PDB entry 8EHI | electron microscopy, 5.50 A resolution (low resolution: residue-level contacts below are approximate; hydrogen-bond / salt-bridge calls are withheld) | chains B and I of the 8 polymer chains in the assembly

Chain B:
Molecule: template DNA
Sequence (32 nucleotides; row label = number of the first residue in the row):
     1 CTCTGAATCTCTTCCAGCACACATCAGGACGC
Disordered / not traced: 1, 32

Chain I:
Name: DNA-directed RNA polymerase subunit beta
From: Escherichia coli
Notes: EC 2.7.7.6
UniProt: P0A8V4 (RPOB_ECO57); residues 1-1342 here = UniProt positions 1-1342
Chain sequence (1342 residues; each row starts with the number of its first residue):
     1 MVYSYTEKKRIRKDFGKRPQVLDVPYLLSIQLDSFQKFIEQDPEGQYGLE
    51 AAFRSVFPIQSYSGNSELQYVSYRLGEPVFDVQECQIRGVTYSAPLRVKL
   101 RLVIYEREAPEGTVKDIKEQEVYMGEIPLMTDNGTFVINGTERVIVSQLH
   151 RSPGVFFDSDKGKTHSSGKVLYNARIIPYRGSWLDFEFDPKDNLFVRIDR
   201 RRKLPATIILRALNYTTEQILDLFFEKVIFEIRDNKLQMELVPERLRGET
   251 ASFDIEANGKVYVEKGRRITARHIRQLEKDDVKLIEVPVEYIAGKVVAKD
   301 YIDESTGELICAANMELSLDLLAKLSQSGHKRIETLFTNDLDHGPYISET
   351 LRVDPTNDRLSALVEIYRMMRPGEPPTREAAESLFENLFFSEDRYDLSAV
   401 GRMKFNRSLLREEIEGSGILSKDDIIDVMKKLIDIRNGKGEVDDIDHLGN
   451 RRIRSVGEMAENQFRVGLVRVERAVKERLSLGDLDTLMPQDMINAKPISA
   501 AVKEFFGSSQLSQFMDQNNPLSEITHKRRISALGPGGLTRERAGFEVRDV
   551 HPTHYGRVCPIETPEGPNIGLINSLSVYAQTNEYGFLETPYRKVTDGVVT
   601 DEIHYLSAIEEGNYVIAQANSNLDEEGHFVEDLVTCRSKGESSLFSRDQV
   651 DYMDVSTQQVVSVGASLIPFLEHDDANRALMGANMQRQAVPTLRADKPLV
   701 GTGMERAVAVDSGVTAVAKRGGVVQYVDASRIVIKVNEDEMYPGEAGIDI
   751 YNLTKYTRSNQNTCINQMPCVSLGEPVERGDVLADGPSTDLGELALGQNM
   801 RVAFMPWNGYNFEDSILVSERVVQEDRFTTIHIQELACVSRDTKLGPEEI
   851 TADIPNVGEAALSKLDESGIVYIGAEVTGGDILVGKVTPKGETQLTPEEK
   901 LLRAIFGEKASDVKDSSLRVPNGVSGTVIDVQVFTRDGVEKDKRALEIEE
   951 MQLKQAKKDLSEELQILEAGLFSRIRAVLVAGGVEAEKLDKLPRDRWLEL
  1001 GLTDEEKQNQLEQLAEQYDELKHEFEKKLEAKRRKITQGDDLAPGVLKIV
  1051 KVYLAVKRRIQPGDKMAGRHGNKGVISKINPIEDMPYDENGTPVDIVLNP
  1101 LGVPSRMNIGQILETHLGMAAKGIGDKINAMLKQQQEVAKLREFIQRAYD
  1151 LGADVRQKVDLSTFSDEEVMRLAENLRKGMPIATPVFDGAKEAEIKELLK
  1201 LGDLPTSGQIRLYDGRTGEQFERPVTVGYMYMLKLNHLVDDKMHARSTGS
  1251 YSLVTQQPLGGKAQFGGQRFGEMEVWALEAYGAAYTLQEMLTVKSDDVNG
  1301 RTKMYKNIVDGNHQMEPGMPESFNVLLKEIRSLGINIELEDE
Disordered / not traced: 1, 891-914, 1342
Swiss-Prot annotation at these positions:
  - modified residue (N6-acetyllysine): Lys1022, Lys1200

Chain B / chain I interface:
Contacting residue pairs (9; chain B residue first):
  DC9(B) with Lys203(I)
  DC18(B) with Arg1269(I); Gly1271(I)
  DA19(B) with Gly1261(I); Gln1268(I); Arg1269(I)
  DC20(B) with Gly1261(I); Lys1262(I)
  DC22(B) with Phe514(I)
Interface residues without a listed pair, chain B (9 interface residues in all): DT8, DG17, DA21, DA23
Interface residues without a listed pair, chain I (14 interface residues in all): Asn139, Arg143, Asp189, Lys191, Ala1263, Glu1272, Met1273

In short:
9 residues of chain B face 14 of chain I across their interface.
Chain B is template DNA and chain I is DNA-directed RNA polymerase subunit beta (Escherichia coli); the
structure, Cryo-EM structure of his-elemental paused elongation complex with an unfolded TL (2), was
determined by electron microscopy (same publication as 8EG7, 8EG8, 8EGB, 8EH8, 8EH9, 8EHA and 8EHF).
